1H0V - chain A; structure by X-ray diffraction, 1.90 A resolution.

[Chain A]
Name: Cell division protein kinase 2
From: Homo sapiens
Notes: EC 2.7.1.37
UniProt: P24941 (CDK2_HUMAN); residue numbers follow UniProt; this construct covers 1-298
Chain sequence (298 residues; each row starts with the number of its first residue):
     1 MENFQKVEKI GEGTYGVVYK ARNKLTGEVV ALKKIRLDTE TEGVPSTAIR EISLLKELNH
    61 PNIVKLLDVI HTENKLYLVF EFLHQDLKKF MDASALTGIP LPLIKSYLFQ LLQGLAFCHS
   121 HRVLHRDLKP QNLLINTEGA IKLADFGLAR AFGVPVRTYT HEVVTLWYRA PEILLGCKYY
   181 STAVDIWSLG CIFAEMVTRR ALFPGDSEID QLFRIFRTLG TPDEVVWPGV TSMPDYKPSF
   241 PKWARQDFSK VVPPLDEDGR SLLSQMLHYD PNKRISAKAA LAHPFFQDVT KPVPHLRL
Not modelled in the structure: 37-43, 159-161
Swiss-Prot annotation at these positions:
  - active site: D127 (Proton acceptor)
  - binding site (ATP): I10 to V18, K33, E81 to L83, D86, K129 to N132, D145
  - binding site (Mg(2+)): N132, D145
  - site (CDK7 binding): K9, K88, K89, L166
  - modified residue: M1 (N-acetylmethionine), K6 (N6-acetyllysine), T14 (Phosphothreonine), Y15 (Phosphotyrosine), Y19 (Phosphotyrosine), T160 (Phosphothreonine)
  - natural variant: P45 (P45L: In a glioblastoma multiforme sample)
  - mutagenesis: K9 (K9F: Reduced phosphorylation by CAK), T14 (T14A: 2-fold increase in activity), Y15 (Y15F: 2-fold increase in activity), K88 to K89 (Reduced phosphorylation by CAK), T160 (T160A: Abolishes activity), L166 (L166R: Reduced phosphorylation by CAK and reduced kinase activity)
Residues lining bound ligands: UN4 (5-{[(2-amino-9H-purin-6-yl)oxy]methyl}-2-pyrrolidinone): I10, E12, G13, V18, A31, K33, V64, F80, E81, F82, L83, D86, Q131, L134, A144

[In short]
Bound to chain A: compound UN4. Curated annotation (UniProt) lists active-site residue D127, 19 ATP-binding
residues, Mg2+-binding residues N132 and D145 and 7 mutagenesis sites.
Chain A is Cell division protein kinase 2 (Homo sapiens); the structure, Human cyclin dependent protein kinase
2 in complex with the inhibitor 2-Amino-6-[(R)-pyrrolidino-5'-yl]methoxypurine, was determined by X-ray
diffraction, deposited together with 1H0W and 1GZ8.
